Entry 6PVQ (electron microscopy, 4.75 A resolution (low resolution: residue-level contacts below are approximate; hydrogen-bond / salt-bridge calls are withheld)); this record covers chains A and D of the 4 polymer chains in the assembly.

Chain A (and D):
Name: Transient receptor potential cation channel subfamily V member 3
Source organism: Mus musculus
Notes: chain D of this document is another copy of the same molecule, construct and numbering; everything in this record applies to it too
Reference sequence: Q8K424 (TRPV3_MOUSE); residue numbers follow UniProt; this construct covers 1-791
Amino-acid sequence (808 residues; row label = number of the first residue in the row):
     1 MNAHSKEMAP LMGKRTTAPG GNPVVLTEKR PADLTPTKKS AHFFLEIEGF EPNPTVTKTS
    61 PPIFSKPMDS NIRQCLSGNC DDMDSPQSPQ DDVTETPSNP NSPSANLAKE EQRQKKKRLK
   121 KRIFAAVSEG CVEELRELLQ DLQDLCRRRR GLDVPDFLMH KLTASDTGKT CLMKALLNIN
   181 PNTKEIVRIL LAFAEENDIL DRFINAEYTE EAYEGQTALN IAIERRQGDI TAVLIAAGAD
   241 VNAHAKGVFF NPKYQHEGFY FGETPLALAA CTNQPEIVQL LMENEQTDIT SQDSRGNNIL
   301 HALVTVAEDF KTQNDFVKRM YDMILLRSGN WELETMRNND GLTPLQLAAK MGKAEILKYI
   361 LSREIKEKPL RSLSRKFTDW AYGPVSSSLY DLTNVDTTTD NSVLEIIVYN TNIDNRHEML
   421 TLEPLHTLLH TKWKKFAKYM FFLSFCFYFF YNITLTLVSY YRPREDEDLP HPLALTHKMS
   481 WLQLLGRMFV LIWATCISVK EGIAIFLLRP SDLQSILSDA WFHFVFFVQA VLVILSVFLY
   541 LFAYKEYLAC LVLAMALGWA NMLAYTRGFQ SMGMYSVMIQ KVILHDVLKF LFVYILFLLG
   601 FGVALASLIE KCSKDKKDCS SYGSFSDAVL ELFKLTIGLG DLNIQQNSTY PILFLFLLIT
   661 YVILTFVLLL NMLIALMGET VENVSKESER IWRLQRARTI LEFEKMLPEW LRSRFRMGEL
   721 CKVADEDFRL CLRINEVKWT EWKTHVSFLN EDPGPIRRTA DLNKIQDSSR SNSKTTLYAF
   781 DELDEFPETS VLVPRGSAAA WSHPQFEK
Not modelled in the structure: 1-83, 574-686, 759-808 (chain D: 1-114, 574-686, 746-808)
Differences from the reference sequence: engineered mutation Ala-564 (Tyr in Q8K424); expression tag (792-808)
Swiss-Prot annotation at these positions:
  - binding site (Na(+)): Gly-638

Interface between chain A and chain D:
Contacting residue pairs (21; chain A residue first):
  Trp-380(A) / Glu-257(D)
  Tyr-382(A) / Gln-216(D)
  Tyr-382(A) / Asn-220(D)
  Tyr-382(A) / Glu-224(D)
  Gly-383(A) / Glu-224(D)
  Pro-384(A) / Phe-259(D)
  Trp-739(A) / Thr-312(D)
  Trp-742(A) / Arg-226(D)
  Trp-742(A) / Thr-272(D)
  Thr-744(A) / Arg-225(D)
  Thr-744(A) / Arg-226(D)
  Thr-744(A) / Gln-227(D)
  Val-746(A) / Ile-179(D)
  Glu-751(A) / Lys-169(D)
  Glu-751(A) / Lys-174(D)
  Glu-751(A) / Leu-177(D)
  Glu-751(A) / Tyr-213(D)
  Asp-752(A) / Leu-177(D)
  Asp-752(A) / Tyr-213(D)
  Gly-754(A) / Glu-257(D)
  Pro-755(A) / Glu-257(D)
Also at the interface, not in a pair above, chain A (14 interface residues in all): Glu-736, Lys-743
Also at the interface, not in a pair above, chain D (22 interface residues in all): Gln-255, His-256, Leu-268, Cys-271, Asn-273, Val-306, Phe-316

Overview:
Chain A and chain D form an interface of 14 and 22 residues respectively. UniProt lists Na+-binding residue
Gly-638(A) on chain A.
Both chains are Transient receptor potential cation channel subfamily V member 3 (Mus musculus). Entry 6PVQ
(Cryo-EM structure of mouse TRPV3-Y564A in intermediate state at 37 degrees Celsius) was determined by
electron microscopy (same publication as 6PVL, 6PVM, 6PVN, 6PVO and 6PVP).
